PDB entry 8QMB | X-ray diffraction, 2.00 A resolution | chains A and B of the 6 polymer chains in the assembly

# Chain A (and B)
Molecule: DNA topoisomerase 4 subunit B, DNA topoisomerase 4 subunit A
Source organism: Streptococcus pneumoniae
Notes: EC 5.6.2.2; engineered mutation(s): Insertion of His at postion 648; chain B of this document is another copy of the same molecule, construct and numbering; everything in this record applies to it too
UniProtKB: chimeric construct of Q59961, P72525: residues 404-647 from Q59961 (PARE_STRPN) positions 404-647 (same numbers); residues 1001-1488 from P72525 positions 1-488 (UniProt number = residue number - 1000)
Amino-acid sequence (742 residues; numbered 403 to 1496; 352 numbers in that range are skipped by the numbering (no residue carries them; nothing is unmodelled there); the number before each row is that of its first residue):
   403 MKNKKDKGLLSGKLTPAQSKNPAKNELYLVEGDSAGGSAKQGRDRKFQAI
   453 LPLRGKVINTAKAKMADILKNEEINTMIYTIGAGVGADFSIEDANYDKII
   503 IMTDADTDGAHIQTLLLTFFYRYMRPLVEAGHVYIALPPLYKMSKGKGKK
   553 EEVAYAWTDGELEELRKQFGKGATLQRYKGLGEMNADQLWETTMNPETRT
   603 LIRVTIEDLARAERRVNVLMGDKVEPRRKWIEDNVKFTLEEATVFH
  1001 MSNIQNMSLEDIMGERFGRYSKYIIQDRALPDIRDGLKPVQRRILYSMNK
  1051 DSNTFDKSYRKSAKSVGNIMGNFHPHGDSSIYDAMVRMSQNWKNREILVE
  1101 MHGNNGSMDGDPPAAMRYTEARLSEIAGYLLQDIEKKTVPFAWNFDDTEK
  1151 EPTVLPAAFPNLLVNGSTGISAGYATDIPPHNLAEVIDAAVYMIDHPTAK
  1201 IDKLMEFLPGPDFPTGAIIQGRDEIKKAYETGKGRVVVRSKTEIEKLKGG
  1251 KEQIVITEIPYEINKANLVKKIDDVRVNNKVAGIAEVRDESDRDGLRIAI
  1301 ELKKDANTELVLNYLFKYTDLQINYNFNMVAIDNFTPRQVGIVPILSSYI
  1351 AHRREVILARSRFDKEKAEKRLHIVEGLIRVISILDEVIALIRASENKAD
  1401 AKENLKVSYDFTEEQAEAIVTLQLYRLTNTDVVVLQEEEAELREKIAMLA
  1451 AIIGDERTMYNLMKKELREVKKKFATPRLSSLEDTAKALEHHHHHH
Not modelled in the structure: 403-410, 1487-1496
Differences from the reference sequence: initiating methionine (403); variant Ile460 (Val in Q59961), Ala644 (Thr in Q59961), Thr1257 (Ile257 in P72525); linker (648); expression tag (1489-1496)
Metal / ion sites: Mg2+ site 1: Asp506, Asp508; Mg2+ site 2: Phe1316, Lys1317, Thr1319, Gln1322
Residues lining bound ligands:
  - malonic acid (MLA): Leu1372, His1373, Glu1376, Arg1443
  - delafloxacin (TE9): Leu411, Leu412, Gly434, Asp435, Leu455, Arg456, Gly457, Ser1079
UniProt features mapped onto this chain:
  - binding site (Mg(2+)): Glu433, Asp506, Asp508
  - site: Lys458 (Interaction with DNA), Asn461 (Interaction with DNA), His513 (Interaction with DNA), Arg629 (Interaction with DNA), Lys1038 (Interaction with DNA), His1074 (Interaction with DNA), His1076 (Interaction with DNA), Arg1087 (Interaction with DNA), Lys1093 (Interaction with DNA), Arg1117 (Transition state stabilizer)
  - active site: Tyr1118 (O-(5'-phospho-DNA)-tyrosine intermediate)
What the authors report for this chain:
  - binding site for the 11-nt DNA strand: Tyr1118, Ile1170
  - catalytic residues: Arg1117, Tyr1118
  - binding site for delafloxacin: Ser1079, Asp1083, Arg1117
  - mutagenesis - S1079F (8-16-fold): decreased binding to fluoroquinolones (citing earlier work)
  - Mg2+ coordination: Phe1316, Lys1317, Thr1319, Gln1322

# How chain A and chain B interact
Residue-residue contacts (115):
  Gln420(A) with Asp1289(B), hydrogen bond (side chain-backbone)
  Ser436(A) with Asn1104(B), hydrogen bond (backbone-side chain); Ala1114(B); Tyr1118(B)
  Gly439(A) with Asn1104(B)
  Ser440(A) with Asn1104(B)
  Lys442(A) with Asp1109(B), salt bridge; Asp1111(B), salt bridge
  Gln443(A) with Asn1104(B), hydrogen bond; Gly1106(B); Asp1111(B), hydrogen bond
  Gly444(A) with Arg1293(B), hydrogen bond (backbone-side chain)
  Arg445(A) with Arg1293(B), hydrogen bond (backbone-side chain)
  Asp446(A) with Arg1293(B)
  Arg447(A) with Asp1289(B), salt bridge; Ser1291(B), hydrogen bond (side chain-backbone)
  Lys544(A) with His1102(B)
  Lys547(A) with Arg1122(B)
  Lys549(A) with Phe1055(B)
  Gln578(A) with His1102(B); Glu1120(B)
  Gly584(A) with Gly1103(B); Tyr1118(B)
  Glu585(A) with His1102(B); Gly1103(B); Tyr1118(B); Glu1120(B)
  Met586(A) with Gly1103(B)
  Asn587(A) with Met1101(B); His1102(B); Gly1103(B), hydrogen bond (side chain-backbone)
  Asp589(A) with Arg1293(B)
  Trp592(A) with Arg1293(B)
  Phe1055(A) with Lys549(B)
  Ala1063(A) with Gly1067(B); Met1070(B), hydrophobic
  Lys1064(A) with Gly1067(B); Asn1068(B); Asn1072(B), hydrogen bond
  Gly1067(A) with Ala1063(B); Lys1064(B)
  Asn1068(A) with Lys1064(B); Asn1068(B)
  Met1070(A) with Lys1061(B); Ala1063(B), hydrophobic; Arg1117(B)
  Asn1072(A) with Lys1064(B), hydrogen bond
  Gly1077(A) with Arg1117(B)
  Asp1078(A) with Arg1117(B), salt bridge
  Ser1079(A) with Arg1117(B), hydrogen bond
  Met1101(A) with Asn587(B)
  His1102(A) with Lys544(B), hydrogen bond; Gln578(B); Glu585(B); Asn587(B), hydrogen bond
  Gly1103(A) with Gly584(B); Glu585(B); Met586(B); Asn587(B), hydrogen bond (backbone-side chain)
  Asn1104(A) with Ser436(B), hydrogen bond (side chain-backbone); Gly439(B); Ser440(B); Gln443(B), hydrogen bond
  Gly1106(A) with Gln443(B)
  Asp1111(A) with Lys442(B), salt bridge; Gln443(B), hydrogen bond
  Ala1114(A) with Ser436(B)
  Met1116(A) with Met1116(B), hydrophobic
  Arg1117(A) with Met1070(B); Gly1077(B); Asp1078(B), salt bridge; Ser1079(B), hydrogen bond
  Tyr1118(A) with Ser436(B); Gly584(B); Glu585(B)
  Glu1120(A) with Gln578(B), hydrogen bond
  Asp1289(A) with Gln420(B), hydrogen bond (backbone-side chain); Arg447(B), salt bridge
  Ser1291(A) with Arg447(B), hydrogen bond (backbone-side chain)
  Arg1293(A) with Gly444(B), hydrogen bond (side chain-backbone); Arg445(B), hydrogen bond (side chain-backbone); Asp446(B); Trp592(B)
  Leu1385(A) with Arg1393(B)
  Asp1386(A) with Arg1393(B), salt bridge
  Ile1389(A) with Ile1389(B), hydrophobic
  Ile1392(A) with Leu1424(B); Thr1428(B)
  Arg1393(A) with Leu1385(B); Asp1386(B), salt bridge; Leu1427(B)
  Ser1395(A) with Thr1428(B)
  Asn1397(A) with Thr1428(B)
  Lys1398(A) with Tyr1425(B)
  Ile1419(A) with Leu1424(B)
  Val1420(A) with Leu1424(B), hydrogen bond (backbone-backbone); Tyr1425(B), hydrogen bond (backbone-backbone)
  Thr1421(A) with Gln1423(B)
  Leu1422(A) with Gln1423(B); Leu1424(B), hydrogen bond (backbone-backbone)
  Gln1423(A) with Val1420(B); Thr1421(B); Leu1422(B)
  Leu1424(A) with Ile1392(B); Ile1419(B); Val1420(B), hydrogen bond (backbone-backbone); Leu1422(B), hydrogen bond (backbone-backbone); Leu1424(B), hydrophobic
  Tyr1425(A) with Lys1398(B); Val1420(B), hydrogen bond (backbone-backbone)
  Leu1427(A) with Arg1393(B)
  Thr1428(A) with Ile1392(B); Ser1395(B); Glu1396(B); Asn1397(B)
Also at the interface, not in a pair above, chain A (72 interface residues in all): Asp1056, Lys1061, Gly1071, Ser1107, Asp1109, Ala1115, Thr1119, Arg1288, Glu1290, Glu1396, Ala1401
Also at the interface, not in a pair above, chain B (73 interface residues in all): Asp589, Gln590, Gly1071, Ser1107, Ala1115, Thr1119, Arg1288, Glu1290, Asp1294, Ala1401

# In short
Chain A and chain B form an interface of 72 and 73 residues respectively; the contacts include 29 hydrogen
bonds and 9 salt bridges. Among the polar pairs are Lys442(A)-Asp1109(B), Lys442(A)-Asp1111(B) and
Arg447(A)-Asp1289(B). Chain A binds malonic acid and delafloxacin. The paper reports catalytic residues
Arg1117(A) and Tyr1118(A); S1079F of chain A reduces binding to fluoroquinolones.
Both chains are DNA topoisomerase 4 subunit B, DNA topoisomerase 4 subunit A (Streptococcus pneumoniae). Entry
8QMB (Nucleant-assisted 2.0 A resolution structure of the Streptococcus pneumoniae topoisomerase IV-V18mer DNA
complex with the novel ...) was determined by X-ray diffraction, deposited together with 8QMC and 8C41.
